PDB entry 1RHM | X-ray diffraction, 2.50 A resolution | chains A and D of the 4 polymer chains in the assembly

[Chain A]
Molecule: Casp-3
From: Homo sapiens
Notes: EC 3.4.22.-; fragment: p17 subunit
UniProt: P42574 (CASP3_HUMAN); the construct lacks a stretch of the UniProt sequence and is renumbered around it, so the offset changes along the chain: 145-156 = UniProt 29-40; 163-175 = UniProt 45-57; 176-222 = UniProt 61-107; 224-247 = UniProt 108-131; 1 more segments
Amino-acid sequence (147 residues; row label = number of the first residue in the row; note: 11 numbers in that range are skipped by the numbering (no residue carries them; nothing is unmodelled there); a row labelled like 175A-175C holds insertion residues (175A, then the next letters in order)):
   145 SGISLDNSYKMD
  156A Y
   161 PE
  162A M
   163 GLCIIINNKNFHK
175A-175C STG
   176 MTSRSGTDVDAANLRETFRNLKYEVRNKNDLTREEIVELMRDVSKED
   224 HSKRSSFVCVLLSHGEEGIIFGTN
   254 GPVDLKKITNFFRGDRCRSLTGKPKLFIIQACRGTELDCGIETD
Unresolved in the structure: 145-149, 296-297
UniProt features mapped onto this chain:
  - active site: His237, Cys285
  - modified residue: Cys285 (S-nitrosocysteine)
Covalently attached groups: compound NA4 linked to Cys285
Residues lining bound ligands: NA4 (4-[5-(2-carboxy-1-formyl-ethylcarbamoyl)-pyridin-3-yl]-benzoic acid): Arg179, Ser236, His237, Gly238, Gln283, Ala284

[Chain D]
Molecule: Casp-3
From: Homo sapiens
Notes: EC 3.4.22.-; fragment: p12 subunit
UniProt: P42574 (CASP3_HUMAN); the construct has insertions or renumbered stretches relative to UniProt, so the offset changes along the chain: 810-879 = UniProt 176-245; 882-890 = UniProt 258-266; 892-902 = UniProt 267-277
Amino-acid sequence (102 residues; row label = number of the first residue in the row; note: 1 number in that range is skipped by the numbering (no residue carries it; nothing is unmodelled there); a row labelled like 881A-881I holds insertion residues (881A, then the next letters in order)):
   810 SGVDDDMACHKIPVEADFLYAYSTAPGYYSWRNSKDGSWFIQSLCAMLKQ
   860 YADKLEFMHILTRVNRKVAT
  879A E
   880 FE
881A-881I SFSFDATFH
   882 AKKQIPCIV
   892 SMLTKELYFYH
Unresolved in the structure: 810-819, 902
Construct notes: variant Glu824 (Asp190 in P42574)
UniProt features mapped onto this chain:
  - modified residue: Arg841 (Microbial infection: ADP-riboxanated arginine)
Residues lining bound ligands: NA4 (4-[5-(2-carboxy-1-formyl-ethylcarbamoyl)-pyridin-3-yl]-benzoic acid): Tyr838, Ser839, Trp840, Arg841, Ser881C, Phe881H

[How chain A and chain D interact]
Contacting residue pairs (12):
  Asn151(A) with Arg872(D); Arg875(D)
  Asp291(A) with Pro822(D); Val823(D), hydrogen bond (side chain-backbone); Glu824(D), hydrogen bond (side chain-backbone)
  Cys292(A) with Lys820(D), hydrogen bond (backbone-side chain)
  Gly293(A) with Lys820(D); Ile821(D); Val823(D)
  Ile294(A) with Lys820(D); Ile821(D), hydrogen bond (backbone-backbone)
  Glu295(A) with Lys820(D), hydrogen bond (backbone-backbone)
Other interface residues (no listed pair), chain A (7 interface residues in all): Asp150

[In short]
The chain A/chain D interface involves 7 residues from each chain; the contacts include 5 hydrogen bonds.
Polar pairs include Asp291(A)-Val823(D), Asp291(A)-Glu824(D) and Cys292(A)-Lys820(D). Ligands of chain D:
compound NA4. Covalently linked compound NA4: at Cys285(A).
Chain A is Casp-3 and chain D is Casp-3, both from Homo sapiens; the structure, Crystal structure of the
complex of caspase-3 with a nicotinic acid aldehyde inhibitor, was determined by X-ray diffraction (same
publication as 1RE1, 1RHJ, 1RHK, 1RHQ, 1RHR and 1RHU).
